Entry 1RLB (X-ray diffraction, 3.10 A resolution); this record covers chains A and F of the 6 polymer chains in the assembly.

Chain A:
Name: Transthyretin
Source organism: Homo sapiens
UniProt: P02766 (TTHY_HUMAN); residues 1-127 here = UniProt positions 1-127
Sequence (127 residues; numbered 1 to 127; the number before each row is that of its first residue):
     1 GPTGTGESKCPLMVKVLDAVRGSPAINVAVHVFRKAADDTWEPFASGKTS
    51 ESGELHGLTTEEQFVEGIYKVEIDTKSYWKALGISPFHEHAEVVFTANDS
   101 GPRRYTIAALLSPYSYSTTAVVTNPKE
Not modelled in the structure: 1-4
UniProt features mapped onto this chain:
  - binding site (L-thyroxine): Lys-35
  - modified residue: Glu-62 (4-carboxyglutamate)

Chain F:
Name: Retinol binding protein
Source organism: Gallus gallus
UniProt: P02753 (RETB_HUMAN); residues 1-174 here correspond to UniProt positions 17-190 (UniProt number = residue number + 16)
Sequence (174 residues; numbered 1 to 174; the number before each row is that of its first residue):
     1 ERDCRVSSFRVKENFDKARFAGTWYAMAKKDPEGLFLQDNIVAEFSVDEN
    51 GHMSATAKGRVRLLNNWDVCADMVGTFTDTEDPAKFKMKYWGVASFLQKG
   101 NDDHWIIDTDYETFAVQYSCRLLNLDGTCADSYSFVFARDPSGFSPQVQK
   151 IVRQRQEELCLARQYRLIPHNGYC
Cystine bridges: Cys-4/Cys-160, Cys-70/Cys-174, Cys-120/Cys-129
Differences from the reference sequence: conflict Ala-21 (Ser37 in P02753), Asn-50 (Thr66 in P02753), His-52 (Gln68 in P02753), Ile-107 (Val123 in P02753), Glu-112 (Asp128 in P02753), Phe-114 (Tyr130 in P02753), Ala-138 (Ser154 in P02753), Ser-142 (Asn158 in P02753), Phe-144 (Leu160 in P02753), Ser-145 (Pro161 in P02753), Gln-147 (Glu163 in P02753), Val-148 (Ala164 in P02753), Pro-169 (Val185 in P02753)
Ligand contacts: retinoic acid (REA): Leu-35, Phe-36, Leu-37, Ala-43, Phe-45, Ala-55, Ala-57, Val-61, Leu-63, Met-73, Val-74, Gly-75, Met-88, Tyr-90, Leu-97, Gln-98, His-104, Gln-117, Tyr-133, Phe-135

Chain A / chain F interface:
Pairs across the interface - 16 pairs, chain A then chain F:
  Val-20(A) / Asn-65(F)
  Arg-21(A) / Leu-64(F)
  Arg-21(A) / Asn-65(F)
  Leu-82(A) / Leu-35(F)
  Leu-82(A) / Leu-64(F)  hydrophobic
  Gly-83(A) / Leu-35(F)
  Gly-83(A) / Leu-63(F)
  Ile-84(A) / Leu-63(F)  hydrophobic
  Ile-84(A) / Phe-96(F)
  Ser-85(A) / Ser-95(F)
  Ser-85(A) / Phe-96(F)  hydrogen bond (backbone-backbone)
  Ser-85(A) / Leu-97(F)  hydrogen bond (side chain-backbone)
  Ser-85(A) / Gln-98(F)
  Ser-85(A) / Lys-99(F)
  Tyr-114(A) / Ser-95(F)  hydrogen bond (side chain-backbone)
  Tyr-114(A) / Phe-96(F)  hydrogen bond (side chain-backbone)
Other interface residues (no listed pair), chain A (8 interface residues in all): Lys-80

Summary:
Chain A and chain F form an interface of 8 and 9 residues respectively, with 4 hydrogen bonds. Polar contacts
include Ser-85(A)/Leu-97(F), Tyr-114(A)/Ser-95(F) and Tyr-114(A)/Phe-96(F). Ligands of chain F: retinoic acid.
From UniProt: L-thyroxine-binding residue Lys-35(A) on chain A.
Here chain A is Transthyretin (Homo sapiens) and chain F is Retinol binding protein (Gallus gallus). Entry
1RLB (Retinol binding protein complexed with transthyretin) was determined by X-ray diffraction.
